6NJW - chain A; structure by X-ray diffraction, 1.86 A resolution.

Chain A:
Molecule: Xcc_ctr_pt
From: Xanthomonas campestris pv. campestris (strain B100)
Reference sequence: B0RTN2 (B0RTN2_XANCB); residue numbers follow UniProt; this construct covers 374-595
Sequence (230 residues; row label = number of the first residue in the row):
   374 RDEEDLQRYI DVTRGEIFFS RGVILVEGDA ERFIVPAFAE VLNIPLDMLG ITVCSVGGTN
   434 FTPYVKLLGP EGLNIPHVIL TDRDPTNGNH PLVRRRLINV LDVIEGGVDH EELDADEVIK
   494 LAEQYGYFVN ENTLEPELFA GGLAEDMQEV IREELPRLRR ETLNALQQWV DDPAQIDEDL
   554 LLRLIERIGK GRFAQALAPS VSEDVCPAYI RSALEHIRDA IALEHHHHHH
Unresolved in the structure: 374-387, 458-464, 603
Sequence notes: expression tag (596-603)
Ion coordination: Mg2+: Asp455, Tyr582
Residues lining bound ligands: platinum (ii) ion (PT): Leu528, Pro529, Arg530, Leu531

In short:
Ligands of chain A: platinum (ii) ion. The Mg2+ site is built by Asp455 and Tyr582.
Chain A is Xcc_ctr_pt (Xanthomonas campestris pv. campestris (strain B100)); the structure, C-terminal region
of the Xanthomonas campestris pv. campestris OLD protein phased with platinum, was determined by X-ray
diffraction (same publication as 6NJV, 6NJX and 6NK8).
